Entry 6HWB (X-ray diffraction, 2.60 A resolution); this record covers chains V and W of the 28 polymer chains in the assembly.

== Chain V ==
Protein: Proteasome subunit beta type-2
Organism: Saccharomyces cerevisiae S288C
Notes: EC 3.4.25.1
Reference sequence: P25043 (PSB2_YEAST); residues 1-232 here correspond to UniProt positions 30-261 (UniProt number = residue number + 29)
Amino-acid sequence (232 residues; each row starts with the number of its first residue):
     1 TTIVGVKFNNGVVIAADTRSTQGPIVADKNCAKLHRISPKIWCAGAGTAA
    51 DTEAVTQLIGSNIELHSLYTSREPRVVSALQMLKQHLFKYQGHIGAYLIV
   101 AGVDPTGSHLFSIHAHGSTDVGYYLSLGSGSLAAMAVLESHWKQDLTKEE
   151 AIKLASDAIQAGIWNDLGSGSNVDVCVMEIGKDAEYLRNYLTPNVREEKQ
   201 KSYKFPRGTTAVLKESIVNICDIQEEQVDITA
Unresolved in the structure: 223-232
Swiss-Prot annotation at these positions:
  - active site: T1 (Nucleophile)
Covalently attached groups: 44b (GWT) linked to T1
Bound ions: Mg2+: I163, D166 (shared with 1 residue of chain L)
Small-molecule neighbours: 44b (GWT; (2S)-N-[(2S,3R)-1-(4-cyclohexylcyclohexyl)-4-methyl-3,4-bis(oxidanyl)pentan-2-yl]-3-(4-methoxyphenyl)-2-[[(2S)-2-(2-morpholin-4-ium-4-ylethanoylamino)propanoyl]amino]propanamide): R19, S20, T21, Q22, C31, A32, K33, H35, G45, A46, G47, T48, A49, T52, E53, S129, G168

== Chain W ==
Protein: Proteasome subunit beta type-3
Organism: Saccharomyces cerevisiae S288C
Notes: EC 3.4.25.1
Reference sequence: P25451 (PSB3_YEAST); residues 0-204 here correspond to UniProt positions 1-205 (UniProt number = residue number + 1)
Amino-acid sequence (205 residues; row label = number of the first residue in the row; numbering starts at 0):
     0 MSDPSSINGGIVVAMTGKDCVAIACDLRLGSQSLGVSNKFEKIFHYGHVF
    50 LGITGLATDVTTLNEMFRYKTNLYKLKEERAIEPETFTQLVSSSLYERRF
   100 GPYFVGPVVAGINSKSGKPFIAGFDLIGCIDEAKDFIVSGTASDQLFGMC
   150 ESLYEPNLEPEDLFETISQALLNAADRDALSGWGAVVYIIKKDEVVKRYL
   200 KMRQD
Unresolved in the structure: 0
Swiss-Prot annotation at these positions:
  - modified residue: S30 (Phosphoserine)
  - cross-link: K69 (Glycyl lysine isopeptide (Lys-Gly) (interchain with G-Cter in ubiquitin))
Bound ions: Mg2+: D204 (shared with 3 residues of chain K)
Small-molecule neighbours: 44b (GWT; (2S)-N-[(2S,3R)-1-(4-cyclohexylcyclohexyl)-4-methyl-3,4-bis(oxidanyl)pentan-2-yl]-3-(4-methoxyphenyl)-2-[[(2S)-2-(2-morpholin-4-ium-4-ylethanoylamino)propanoyl]amino]propanamide): D124, L125, C128, I129

== How chain V and chain W interact ==
Pairs across the interface (57; chain V residue first):
  I25(V) - D143(W)
  I25(V) - F146(W)  hydrophobic
  V26(V) - F146(W)
  A27(V) - D130(W)
  D28(V) - D130(W)
  D28(V) - E131(W)
  K29(V) - E150(W)  salt bridge
  A49(V) - C128(W)  hydrophobic
  A50(V) - Y95(W)
  A50(V) - I126(W)  hydrophobic
  A50(V) - C128(W)
  D51(V) - Y95(W)  hydrogen bond
  D51(V) - R98(W)  salt bridge
  A54(V) - Y95(W)
  Y90(V) - F99(W)  hydrophobic
  H93(V) - R98(W)  hydrogen bond (backbone-side chain)
  H93(V) - F99(W)
  R196(V) - E150(W)  salt bridge
  K199(V) - E150(W)
  K199(V) - S151(W)
  K199(V) - Y153(W)  hydrogen bond (side chain-backbone)
  S202(V) - E154(W)  hydrogen bond
  Y203(V) - S151(W)
  Y203(V) - L152(W)  hydrophobic
  K204(V) - E154(W)
  K204(V) - D161(W)
  F205(V) - L152(W)  hydrophobic
  F205(V) - Q168(W)
  R207(V) - E160(W)
  R207(V) - D161(W)  salt bridge
  G208(V) - E164(W)  hydrogen bond (backbone-side chain)
  T209(V) - E164(W)
  T210(V) - E164(W)  hydrogen bond
  T210(V) - S167(W)
  T210(V) - Q168(W)  hydrogen bond
  T210(V) - L199(W)
  A211(V) - L199(W)
  A211(V) - K200(W)  hydrogen bond (backbone-backbone)
  V212(V) - F163(W)  hydrophobic
  V212(V) - Y198(W)
  L213(V) - Y198(W)  hydrogen bond (backbone-backbone)
  L213(V) - L199(W)
  L213(V) - K200(W)
  K214(V) - R197(W)
  K214(V) - Y198(W)  hydrogen bond (backbone-backbone)
  E215(V) - K196(W)
  E215(V) - R197(W)  salt bridge
  S216(V) - V195(W)
  S216(V) - K196(W)  hydrogen bond (backbone-backbone)
  I217(V) - V194(W)
  V218(V) - H44(W)
  V218(V) - V194(W)  hydrogen bond (backbone-backbone)
  V218(V) - K196(W)
  N219(V) - H44(W)
  I220(V) - G46(W)
  I220(V) - V194(W)  hydrophobic
  D222(V) - K74(W)  salt bridge
Other interface residues (no listed pair), chain V (36 interface residues in all): Q22, T48, I94, P206
Other interface residues (no listed pair), chain W (38 interface residues in all): H47, F49, D124, E158, T165, L171, Y187, E193

== Summary ==
36 residues of chain V and 38 residues of chain W are in contact; the contacts include 12 hydrogen bonds and 6
salt bridges. Among the polar pairs are K29(V)-E150(W), D51(V)-R98(W) and R196(V)-E150(W). Bound to chain W:
44b. 44b is covalently linked to T1(V).
Chain V is Proteasome subunit beta type-2 and chain W is Proteasome subunit beta type-3, both from
Saccharomyces cerevisiae S288C; the structure, Yeast 20S proteasome in complex with 44b, was determined by
X-ray diffraction together with 6HTB, 6HTC, 6HTD, 6HTP, 6HTR, 6HUB and 30 further entries from the same study.
